8J8P - chains C and P of the 4 polymer chains in the assembly; structure by X-ray diffraction, 2.70 A resolution.

# Chain C
Molecule: CTR9-like protein
From: Saccharomyces eubayanus
UniProt: A0A0L8RHL9 (A0A0L8RHL9_SACEU); residues 1-907 here = UniProt positions 1-907
Amino-acid sequence (908 residues; each row starts with the number of its first residue; numbering starts at 0):
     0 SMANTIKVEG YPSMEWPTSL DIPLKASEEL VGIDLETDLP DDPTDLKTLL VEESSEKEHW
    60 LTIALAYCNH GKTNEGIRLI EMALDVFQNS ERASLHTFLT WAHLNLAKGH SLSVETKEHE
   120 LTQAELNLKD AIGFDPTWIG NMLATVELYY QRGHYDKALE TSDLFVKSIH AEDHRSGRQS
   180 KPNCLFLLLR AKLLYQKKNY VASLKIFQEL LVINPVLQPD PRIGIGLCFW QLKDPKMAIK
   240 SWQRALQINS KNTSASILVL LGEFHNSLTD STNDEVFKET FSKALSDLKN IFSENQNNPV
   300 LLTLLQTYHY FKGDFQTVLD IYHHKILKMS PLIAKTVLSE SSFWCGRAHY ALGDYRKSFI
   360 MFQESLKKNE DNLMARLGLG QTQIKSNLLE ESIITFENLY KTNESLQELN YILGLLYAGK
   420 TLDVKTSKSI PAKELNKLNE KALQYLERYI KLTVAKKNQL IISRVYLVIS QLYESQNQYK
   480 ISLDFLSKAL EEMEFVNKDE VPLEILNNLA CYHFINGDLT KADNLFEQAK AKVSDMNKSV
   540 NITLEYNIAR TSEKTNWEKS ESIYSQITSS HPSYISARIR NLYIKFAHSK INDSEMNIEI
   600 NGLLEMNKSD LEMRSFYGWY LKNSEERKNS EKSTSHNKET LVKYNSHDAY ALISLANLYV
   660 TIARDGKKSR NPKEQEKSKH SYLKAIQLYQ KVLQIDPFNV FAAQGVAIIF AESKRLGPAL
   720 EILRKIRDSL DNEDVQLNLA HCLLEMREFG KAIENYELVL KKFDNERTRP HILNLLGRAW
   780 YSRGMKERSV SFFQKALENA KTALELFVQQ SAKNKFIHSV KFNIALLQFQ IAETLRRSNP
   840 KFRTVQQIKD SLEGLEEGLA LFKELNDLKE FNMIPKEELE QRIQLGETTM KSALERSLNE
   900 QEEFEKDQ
Unresolved in the structure: 0-1
Sequence notes: expression tag (0)

# Chain P
Molecule: PAF1-like protein
From: Saccharomyces eubayanus
UniProt: A0A0L8RM45 (A0A0L8RM45_SACEU); numbering as in UniProt (aligned over 1-110)
Amino-acid sequence (111 residues; each row starts with the number of its first residue; numbering starts at 0):
     0 SMSKKQEYIA PIKYQNSLPV PQLPPKLLAY PEAPETNPDS SQLINSLYVK TNISNLIQQD
    60 EDLGMPVDLM KFPGLLNKLD SKLLYGFDNV KLDKDDRILL RDPRIDRLTK T
Unresolved in the structure: 0-15, 107-110
Sequence notes: expression tag (0)

# How chain C and chain P interact
Pairs across the interface (225; chain C residue first):
  N3(C) with K70(P)
  V7(C) with D92(P)
  Y10(C) with K90(P); L91(P); D92(P), hydrogen bond (side chain-backbone); D95(P), hydrogen bond
  P11(C) with F86(P), hydrophobic; V89(P), hydrophobic
  S12(C) with F86(P)
  M13(C) with K70(P); F71(P), hydrophobic; P72(P)
  E14(C) with P72(P)
  W15(C) with M69(P), hydrogen bond (side chain-backbone); F71(P); P72(P), hydrophobic; G73(P); N76(P)
  E57(C) with N76(P); K77(P)
  L60(C) with L75(P); N76(P)
  T61(C) with N76(P), hydrogen bond
  L64(C) with M69(P), hydrophobic; L75(P), hydrophobic; N76(P)
  C67(C) with M69(P), hydrophobic
  N68(C) with M69(P), hydrogen bond (side chain-backbone)
  S93(C) with L78(P)
  T96(C) with L75(P)
  F97(C) with M69(P), hydrophobic
  W100(C) with V66(P); L68(P); M69(P)
  A101(C) with M69(P), hydrophobic
  N104(C) with D67(P), hydrogen bond; M69(P)
  K107(C) with D61(P); V66(P), hydrogen bond (side chain-backbone)
  W137(C) with L74(P), hydrophobic; L78(P); S80(P)
  G139(C) with L68(P)
  L142(C) with L68(P), hydrophobic
  E146(C) with V66(P)
  Y149(C) with E60(P), hydrogen bond (side chain-backbone); D61(P); L62(P)
  Q150(C) with D61(P), hydrogen bond
  Y154(C) with E60(P)
  K180(C) with Y84(P); D87(P), salt bridge
  P181(C) with Y84(P)
  N182(C) with L83(P)
  C183(C) with L83(P), hydrogen bond (backbone-backbone)
  L184(C) with V66(P), hydrophobic; F71(P), hydrophobic; L83(P), hydrophobic
  K191(C) with D61(P), salt bridge; L62(P); M64(P), hydrogen bond (side chain-backbone); V66(P)
  Y194(C) with L62(P), hydrophobic
  Q195(C) with E60(P), hydrogen bond (side chain-backbone); L62(P)
  L203(C) with P102(P)
  F206(C) with M64(P), hydrophobic
  Q207(C) with L98(P), hydrogen bond (side chain-backbone); L99(P), hydrogen bond (side chain-backbone); R100(P), hydrogen bond (side chain-backbone)
  L210(C) with D95(P); L99(P), hydrophobic
  V211(C) with L91(P), hydrophobic; L99(P), hydrophobic
  I212(C) with Y84(P); G85(P); F86(P), hydrogen bond (backbone-backbone)
  N213(C) with F86(P)
  P214(C) with V89(P), hydrophobic; L91(P), hydrophobic
  L216(C) with F71(P), hydrophobic
  Q217(C) with K70(P); F71(P)
  P218(C) with M64(P), hydrophobic; P65(P)
  D219(C) with M64(P)
  R221(C) with D95(P), salt bridge
  I222(C) with L62(P); G63(P); M64(P), hydrophobic
  G223(C) with M64(P), hydrogen bond (backbone-side chain)
  I224(C) with L98(P)
  L226(C) with I56(P); L62(P); M64(P), hydrophobic
  F228(C) with L98(P); R100(P); P102(P), hydrophobic
  W229(C) with S53(P), hydrogen bond; I56(P)
  Q230(C) with I56(P)
  L231(C) with P102(P), hydrophobic
  K232(C) with R103(P)
  D233(C) with P102(P); R103(P), hydrogen bond (side chain-backbone)
  M236(C) with I97(P); L98(P), hydrophobic; R100(P)
  K239(C) with L98(P)
  S240(C) with L98(P)
  W241(C) with I56(P), hydrophobic
  R243(C) with D92(P), salt bridge; D94(P); D95(P), salt bridge
  Q246(C) with D94(P)
  S253(C) with Q58(P); G63(P), hydrogen bond (side chain-backbone)
  I256(C) with Q58(P)
  L257(C) with I56(P); Q58(P)
  L260(C) with I52(P), hydrophobic; L55(P); I56(P), hydrophobic
  H264(C) with N51(P)
  L267(C) with Y47(P), hydrophobic; V48(P); N51(P)
  T268(C) with V48(P)
  V299(C) with L55(P)
  L303(C) with I52(P), hydrophobic
  T306(C) with Y47(P)
  Y309(C) with S40(P)
  F310(C) with N44(P); Y47(P), hydrophobic
  A333(C) with D59(P); E60(P)
  K334(C) with E60(P)
  T335(C) with N54(P)
  V336(C) with Q57(P); Q58(P)
  E339(C) with N54(P), hydrogen bond
  W343(C) with Y47(P), hydrophobic
  R346(C) with S40(P), hydrogen bond (side chain-backbone); I43(P); N44(P), hydrogen bond
  Y349(C) with D38(P), hydrogen bond (side chain-backbone)
  L372(C) with L46(P), hydrophobic
  M373(C) with I43(P); L46(P), hydrophobic; Y47(P)
  L376(C) with I43(P), hydrophobic; L46(P), hydrophobic
  Q380(C) with P37(P), hydrogen bond (side chain-backbone); D38(P); S39(P), hydrogen bond (side chain-backbone); I43(P)
  I383(C) with P37(P), hydrophobic; D38(P)
  K384(C) with D38(P), salt bridge
  L405(C) with L46(P), hydrophobic
  Q406(C) with K49(P), hydrogen bond
  E407(C) with L42(P); S45(P), hydrogen bond; L46(P); K49(P), salt bridge
  Y410(C) with T35(P), hydrogen bond (side chain-backbone); L42(P), hydrophobic
  I411(C) with P37(P); L42(P), hydrophobic
  L414(C) with T35(P); P37(P), hydrophobic
  L415(C) with P37(P), hydrophobic
  I461(C) with T35(P)
  R463(C) with A32(P), hydrogen bond (side chain-backbone); T35(P), hydrogen bond; N36(P)
  L466(C) with Y29(P), hydrophobic
  E473(C) with L26(P)
  L485(C) with Y29(P)
  E503(C) with A28(P); Y29(P); P30(P)
  N506(C) with K25(P); L27(P)
  N507(C) with L26(P); L27(P), hydrogen bond (side chain-backbone); Y29(P)
  C510(C) with P24(P), hydrogen bond (side chain-backbone); K25(P), hydrogen bond (side chain-backbone); L26(P), hydrophobic
  F513(C) with P24(P)
  F525(C) with P24(P), hydrophobic
  V539(C) with L27(P), hydrophobic
  T542(C) with L27(P)
  Y545(C) with L22(P), hydrogen bond (side chain-backbone); K25(P)
  N546(C) with P24(P); K25(P), hydrogen bond (side chain-backbone)
  R549(C) with Q21(P); L22(P), hydrogen bond (side chain-backbone); P23(P); P24(P)
  Y573(C) with K25(P)
  S575(C) with K25(P), hydrogen bond
  I578(C) with L22(P), hydrophobic
  R579(C) with V19(P); P20(P), hydrogen bond (side chain-backbone); Q21(P)
  Y582(C) with V19(P), hydrophobic
  E611(C) with L22(P)
  S614(C) with P20(P)
  F615(C) with P20(P), hydrophobic
  W618(C) with P18(P); V19(P); P20(P)
  Y649(C) with L17(P); P18(P), hydrogen bond (side chain-backbone); P20(P)
  I652(C) with L17(P), hydrophobic
  S653(C) with L17(P)
  N656(C) with S16(P)
  F700(C) with L17(P), hydrophobic; P18(P)
  Q703(C) with S16(P)
  D733(C) with S16(P), hydrogen bond
Interface residues without a listed pair, chain C (146 interface residues in all): P16, I138, L187, L188, V215, F263, T302, F342, N368, N371, G377, Q470, I504, Y511, T550, N731
Interface residues without a listed pair, chain P (79 interface residues in all): L82, D101, I104
The authors on this interface:
  - residue pairs: Y10(C)-D92(P) (hydrogen bond), Y10(C)-D95(P) (hydrogen bond)
  - interface residues, chain C: N182(C), C183(C), I212(C)
  - interface residues, chain P: S16(P), P18(P), P20(P), L22(P), K25(P), L27(P), A28(P), T35(P), N36(P), P37(P), D38(P), S39(P), N44(P), S45(P), Y47(P), K49(P), N54(P), E60(P), D61(P), G63(P), V66(P), D67(P), M69(P), N76(P), L83(P), F86(P), D92(P), D95(P), L98(P), L99(P), R100(P), R103(P)

# Overview
The interface between chain C and chain P involves 146 residues on one side and 79 on the other, with 41
hydrogen bonds and 7 salt bridges. Polar contacts include K180(C)-D87(P), K191(C)-D61(P) and R221(C)-D95(P).
The authors report hydrogen bonds between Y10(C) and D92(P) and Y10(C) and D95(P). The paper reports interface
residues N182(C), C183(C) and S16(P) among others.
Here chain C is CTR9-like protein and chain P is PAF1-like protein, both from Saccharomyces eubayanus. Entry
8J8P (Structure of the four-component Paf1 complex from Saccharomyces eubayanus) was determined by X-ray
diffraction (same publication as 8J8Q).
